PDB entry 1Q6J | X-ray diffraction, 2.20 A resolution | chain A

== Chain A ==
Name: Protein-tyrosine phosphatase, non-receptor type 1
Source organism: Homo sapiens
Notes: EC 3.1.3.48; fragment: catalytic domain
Reference sequence: P18031 (PTN1_HUMAN); residues 1-298 here = UniProt positions 1-298
Sequence (310 residues; each row starts with the number of its first residue):
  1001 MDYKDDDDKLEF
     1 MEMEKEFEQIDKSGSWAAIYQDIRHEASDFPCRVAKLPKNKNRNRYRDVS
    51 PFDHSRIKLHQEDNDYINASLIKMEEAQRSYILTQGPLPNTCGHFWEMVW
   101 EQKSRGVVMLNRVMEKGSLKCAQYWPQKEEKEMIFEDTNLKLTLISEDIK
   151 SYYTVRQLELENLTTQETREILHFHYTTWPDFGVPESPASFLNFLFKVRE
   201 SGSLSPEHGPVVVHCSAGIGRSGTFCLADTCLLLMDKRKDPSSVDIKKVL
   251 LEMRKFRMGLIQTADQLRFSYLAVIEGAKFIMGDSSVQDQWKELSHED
Unresolved in the structure: 1001-1008, 286-298
Differences from the reference sequence: cloning artifact (1001-1012)
Swiss-Prot annotation at these positions:
  - active site: Cys-215 (Phosphocysteine intermediate)
  - binding site (substrate): Asp-181, Cys-215 to Arg-221, Gln-262
  - modified residue: Met-1 (N-acetylmethionine), Tyr-20 (Phosphotyrosine), Ser-50 (Phosphoserine), Tyr-66 (Phosphotyrosine), Cys-215 (Cysteine persulfide), Ser-242 (Phosphoserine), Ser-243 (Phosphoserine)
  - cross-link: Cys-215 to Ser-216 (N,N-(cysteine-1,S-diyl)serine (Cys-Ser))
  - mutagenesis: Ser-50 (S50A/D: No phosphorylation), Asp-181 (D181A: Substrate-trapping mutant), Cys-215 (C215S: Catalytically inactive mutant; abolishes sulfhydration)
Residues lining bound ligands: 335 ([4-(2-(1H-1,2,3-benzotriazol-1-yl)-3-{4-[difluoro(phosphono)methyl]phenyl}-2-phenylpropyl)phenyl](difluoro)methylphosphonic acid): Arg-24, Tyr-46, Arg-47, Asp-48, Val-49, Ser-118, Leu-119, Asp-181, Phe-182, Cys-215, Ser-216, Ala-217, Gly-218, Ile-219, Gly-220, Arg-221, Met-258, Gly-259, Gln-262

== Overview ==
Ligands of chain A: compound 335. From UniProt: active-site residue Cys-215, 9 substrate-binding residues and
3 mutagenesis sites.
Chain A is Protein-tyrosine phosphatase, non-receptor type 1 (Homo sapiens); the structure, The structure of
phosphotyrosine phosphatase 1B in complex with compound 2, was determined by X-ray diffraction, deposited
together with 1Q6M, 1Q6N, 1Q6P, 1Q6S and 1Q6T.
